PDB entry 5EIV | X-ray diffraction, 2.41 A resolution | chains A and C of the 8 polymer chains in the assembly

Chain A:
Name: Osteoclast-associated immunoglobulin-like receptor
Source organism: Homo sapiens
UniProt: Q8IYS5 (OSCAR_HUMAN); residues 1-190 here correspond to UniProt positions 26-215 (UniProt number = residue number + 25)
Amino-acid sequence (203 residues; each row starts with the number of its first residue; numbers below 1 keep their minus sign (Ala-3 is residue -3)):
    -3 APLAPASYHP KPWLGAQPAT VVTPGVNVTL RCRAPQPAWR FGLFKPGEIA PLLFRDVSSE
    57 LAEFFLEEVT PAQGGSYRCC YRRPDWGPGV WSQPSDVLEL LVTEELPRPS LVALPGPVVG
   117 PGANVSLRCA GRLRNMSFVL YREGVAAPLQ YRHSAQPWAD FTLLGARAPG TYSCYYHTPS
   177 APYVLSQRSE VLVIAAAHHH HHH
Disordered / not traced: -3 to 4, 112-118, 193-199
Differences from the reference sequence: expression tag (-3 to 0, 191-199); variant Ser72 (Ile97 in Q8IYS5)
Curated features (UniProtKB/Swiss-Prot):
  - glycosylation (N-linked (GlcNAc...) asparagine): Asn23, Asn120
Disulfide bonds: Cys28-Cys75, Cys125-Cys170
Covalently attached groups: N-acetylglucosamine (NAG) linked to Asn23
What the authors report for this chain:
  - conformationally variable residues (side-chain flip): Pro47 to Ser55, Tyr137, Glu139, Tyr171, Tyr179
  - mutagenesis - Y137F/Y171F/Y179F (50-fold): decreased binding to DB80
  - mutagenesis - W35A, R36A, F50A: abolished binding to 11.1CN5

Chain C:
Name: Gly-pro-hyp-gly-pro-hyp-gly-pro-hyp-gly-pro-ala-gly-phe-hyp-gly-pro-hyp-gly-pro-hyp
Amino-acid sequence (21 residues; numbered -5 to 15; the number before each row is that of its first residue; numbers below 1 keep their minus sign (Gly-5 is residue -5)):
    -5 GPPGPPGPPG PAGFPGPPGP P
Modified / non-standard residues: Pro-3, Pro0, Pro3, Pro9, Pro12, Pro15 (4-hydroxyproline; HYP)
Ligand contacts: N-acetylglucosamine (NAG; 2-acetamido-2-deoxy-beta-D-glucopyranose): Pro5, Ala6, Gly7, Phe8, Pro9

Interface between chain A and chain C:
Contacting residue pairs (6; chain A residue first):
  Asn23(A) with Phe8(C)
  Val24(A) with Phe8(C)
  Thr25(A) with Phe8(C)
  Phe61(A) with Phe8(C), hydrophobic
  Leu62(A) with Phe8(C)
  Glu63(A) with Phe8(C)
Other interface residues (no listed pair), chain C (4 interface residues in all): Pro5, Ala6, Pro9
The authors on this interface:
  - specific contacts: Asn23(A)-Phe8(C), Phe61(A)-Phe8(C), Glu63(A)-Phe8(C)
  - hot spots on chain A (mutagenesis) - Y137F/Y171F/Y179F (50-fold): decreased binding to DB80

Summary:
6 residues of chain A face 4 of chain C across their interface. The paper describes contacts between Asn23(A)
and Phe8(C), Phe61(A) and Phe8(C) and Glu63(A) and Phe8(C). Ligands of chain C: N-acetylglucosamine. From the
paper: W35A, R36A and F50A of chain A abolish binding to 11.1CN5; conformational variability at Pro47(A),
Tyr137(A) and Glu139(A) among others.
Chain A is Osteoclast-associated immunoglobulin-like receptor (Homo sapiens) and chain C is
Gly-pro-hyp-gly-pro-hyp-gly-pro-hyp-gly-pro-ala-gly-phe-hyp-gly-pro-hyp-gly-pro-hyp; the structure, Crystal
structure of complex of osteoclast-associated immunoglobulin-like receptor (OSCAR) and a synthetic collagen
consensus peptide, was determined by X-ray diffraction together with 5EIQ from the same study.
